5TMS - chains A and C of the 4 polymer chains in the assembly; structure by X-ray diffraction, 2.24 A resolution.

# Chain A
Name: Estrogen receptor
From: Homo sapiens
Notes: fragment: ligand-binding domain
UniProtKB: P03372 (ESR1_HUMAN); residue numbers follow UniProt; this construct covers 298-554
Chain sequence (257 residues; numbered 298 to 554; the number before each row is that of its first residue):
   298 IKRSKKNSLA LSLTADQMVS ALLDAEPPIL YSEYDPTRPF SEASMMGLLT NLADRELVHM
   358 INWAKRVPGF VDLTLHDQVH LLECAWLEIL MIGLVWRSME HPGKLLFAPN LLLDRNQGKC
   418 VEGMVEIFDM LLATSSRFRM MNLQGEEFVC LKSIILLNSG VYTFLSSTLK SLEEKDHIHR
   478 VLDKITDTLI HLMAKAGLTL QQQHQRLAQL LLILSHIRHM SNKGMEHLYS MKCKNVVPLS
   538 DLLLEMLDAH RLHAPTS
Not modelled in the structure: 298-304, 462-471, 549-554
Construct notes: engineered mutation Ser-537 (Tyr in P03372)
Residues lining bound ligands: 7FG (ethyl 3-(4-{[(1S,5S)-bicyclo[3.3.1]nonan-9-ylidene](4-hydroxyphenyl)methyl}phenyl)prop-2-enoate): Met-343, Leu-346, Thr-347, Leu-349, Ala-350, Glu-353, Trp-383, Leu-384, Leu-387, Met-388, Leu-391, Arg-394, Phe-404, Met-421, Ile-424, Leu-428, Gly-521, His-524, Leu-525, Leu-540

# Chain C
Name: Nuclear receptor coactivator 2
Notes: fragment: Nuclear receptor-interacting peptide
UniProtKB: Q15596 (NCOA2_HUMAN); numbering as in UniProt (aligned over 686-698)
Chain sequence (13 residues; each row starts with the number of its first residue):
   686 KHKILHRLLQ DSS
Not modelled in the structure: 686, 697-698

# Interface between chain A and chain C
Residue-residue contacts (24; chain A residue first):
  Ile-358(A) with Leu-690(C), hydrophobic; Leu-693(C), hydrophobic; Leu-694(C), hydrophobic
  Lys-362(A) with Leu-693(C), hydrogen bond (side chain-backbone); Leu-694(C); Asp-696(C)
  Leu-372(A) with His-691(C); Leu-694(C), hydrophobic
  Gln-375(A) with Leu-694(C)
  Val-376(A) with Lys-688(C); Leu-690(C); His-691(C); Leu-694(C), hydrophobic
  Leu-379(A) with Leu-690(C), hydrophobic; Leu-694(C), hydrophobic
  Glu-380(A) with Lys-688(C), salt bridge; Leu-690(C)
  Asp-538(A) with Ile-689(C)
  Leu-539(A) with Ile-689(C); Leu-693(C), hydrophobic
  Glu-542(A) with His-687(C); Lys-688(C); Ile-689(C), hydrogen bond (side chain-backbone); Leu-690(C)
Other interface residues (no listed pair), chain A (13 interface residues in all): Val-355, Phe-367, Met-543
Other interface residues (no listed pair), chain C (9 interface residues in all): Gln-695

# Summary
The interface between chain A and chain C involves 13 residues on one side and 9 on the other, with 2 hydrogen
bonds and 1 salt bridge. Polar pairs include Glu-380(A)/Lys-688(C), Lys-362(A)/Leu-693(C) and
Glu-542(A)/Ile-689(C). Chain A binds compound 7FG.
Chain A is Estrogen receptor (Homo sapiens) and chain C is Nuclear receptor coactivator 2; the structure,
Crystal Structure of the ER-alpha Ligand-binding Domain (Y537S) in Complex with the Cyclofenil-ASC derivative,
ethyl (E)-3-(4-(bicyclo[3.3.1]nonan-9-ylidene(4-hydroxyphenyl)methyl)phenyl)acrylate, was determined by X-ray
diffraction, deposited together with 5KR9, 5KRA, 5KRC, 5KRF, 5KRH, 5KRI and 43 further entries.
